Entry 5AT1 (X-ray diffraction, 2.60 A resolution); this record covers chains B and D of the 4 polymer chains in the assembly.

== Chain B (and D) ==
Name: Aspartate carbamoyltransferase regulatory chain
Organism: Escherichia coli
Notes: chain D of this document is another copy of the same molecule, construct and numbering; everything in this record applies to it too
Reference sequence: P0A7F3 (PYRI_ECOLI); residues 2-153 here correspond to UniProt positions 1-152 (UniProt number = residue number - 1)
Sequence (153 residues; row label = number of the first residue in the row):
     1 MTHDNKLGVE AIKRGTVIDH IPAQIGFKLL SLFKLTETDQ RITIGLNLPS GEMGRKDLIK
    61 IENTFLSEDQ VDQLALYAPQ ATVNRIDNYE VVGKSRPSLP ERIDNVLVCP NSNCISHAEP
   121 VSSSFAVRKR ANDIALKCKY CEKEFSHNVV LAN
Disordered / not traced: 1-7
Sequence notes: conflict Gly-8 (Gln7 in P0A7F3)
Bound ions: Zn2+: Cys-109, Cys-114, Cys-138, Cys-141
Small-molecule neighbours: CTP (cytidine-5'-triphosphate): Glu-10, Ala-11, Ile-12, Val-17, Asp-19, Ser-50, Gly-51, Leu-58, Lys-60, Asn-84, Ile-86, Tyr-89, Val-91, Lys-94

== How chain B and chain D interact ==
Pairs across the interface (48):
  Val-9(B) / Val-9(D)  hydrophobic
  Val-9(B) / Glu-10(D)
  Glu-10(B) / Gly-8(D)
  Glu-10(B) / Glu-10(D)
  Ala-23(B) / Asp-39(D)
  Gln-24(B) / Thr-36(D)  hydrogen bond (side chain-backbone)
  Gln-24(B) / Glu-37(D)
  Gln-24(B) / Thr-38(D)  hydrogen bond (side chain-backbone)
  Gln-24(B) / Asp-39(D)  hydrogen bond
  Phe-27(B) / Phe-27(D)  hydrophobic
  Phe-27(B) / Leu-30(D)  hydrophobic
  Phe-27(B) / Ser-31(D)
  Phe-27(B) / Thr-36(D)
  Leu-30(B) / Phe-27(D)  hydrophobic
  Ser-31(B) / Phe-27(D)
  Thr-36(B) / Gln-24(D)  hydrogen bond (backbone-side chain)
  Thr-36(B) / Phe-27(D)
  Glu-37(B) / Gln-24(D)
  Thr-38(B) / Gln-24(D)
  Thr-38(B) / Asn-47(D)  hydrogen bond (backbone-side chain)
  Asp-39(B) / Asn-47(D)  hydrogen bond (backbone-side chain)
  Asp-39(B) / Arg-55(D)  salt bridge
  Gln-40(B) / Asn-47(D)
  Arg-41(B) / Gly-8(D)
  Arg-41(B) / Leu-46(D)
  Arg-41(B) / Asn-47(D)
  Arg-41(B) / Leu-48(D)
  Arg-41(B) / Pro-49(D)
  Ile-42(B) / Gly-45(D)
  Ile-42(B) / Leu-46(D)  hydrogen bond (backbone-backbone)
  Thr-43(B) / Val-9(D)
  Thr-43(B) / Ile-44(D)
  Ile-44(B) / Ile-42(D)
  Ile-44(B) / Thr-43(D)
  Ile-44(B) / Ile-44(D)  hydrogen bond (backbone-backbone)
  Ile-44(B) / Leu-46(D)  hydrophobic
  Gly-45(B) / Ile-42(D)
  Leu-46(B) / Thr-36(D)
  Leu-46(B) / Gln-40(D)
  Leu-46(B) / Arg-41(D)
  Leu-46(B) / Ile-42(D)  hydrogen bond (backbone-backbone)
  Leu-46(B) / Ile-44(D)  hydrophobic
  Asn-47(B) / Thr-38(D)  hydrogen bond (side chain-backbone)
  Asn-47(B) / Asp-39(D)
  Asn-47(B) / Gln-40(D)  hydrogen bond (side chain-backbone)
  Asn-47(B) / Arg-41(D)  hydrogen bond (backbone-side chain)
  Leu-48(B) / Arg-41(D)
  Arg-55(B) / Asp-39(D)
Also at the interface, not in a pair above, chain B (22 interface residues in all): Pro-49

== Overview ==
The chain B/chain D interface involves 22 residues from each chain, with 12 hydrogen bonds and 1 salt bridge.
Among the polar pairs are Asp-39(B)/Arg-55(D), Gln-24(B)/Thr-36(D) and Gln-24(B)/Thr-38(D). Bound to chain B:
CTP. Cys-109(B), Cys-114(B), Cys-138(B) and Cys-141(B) form the Zn2+ site.
Chain B and chain D are both Aspartate carbamoyltransferase regulatory chain (Escherichia coli); the
structure, Structural consequences of effector binding to the T state of aspartate carbamoyltransferase.
crystal structures of the ..., was determined by X-ray diffraction (same publication as 4AT1 and 6AT1).
